Entry 8IQF (electron microscopy, 4.60 A resolution (low resolution: residue-level contacts below are approximate; hydrogen-bond / salt-bridge calls are withheld)); this record covers chains F and G of the 10 polymer chains in the assembly.

# Chain F
Protein: Chromatin assembly factor 1 subunit A
Source organism: Homo sapiens
UniProt: Q13111 (CAF1A_HUMAN); residue numbers follow UniProt; this construct covers 1-956
Chain sequence (956 residues; numbered 1 to 956; the number before each row is that of its first residue):
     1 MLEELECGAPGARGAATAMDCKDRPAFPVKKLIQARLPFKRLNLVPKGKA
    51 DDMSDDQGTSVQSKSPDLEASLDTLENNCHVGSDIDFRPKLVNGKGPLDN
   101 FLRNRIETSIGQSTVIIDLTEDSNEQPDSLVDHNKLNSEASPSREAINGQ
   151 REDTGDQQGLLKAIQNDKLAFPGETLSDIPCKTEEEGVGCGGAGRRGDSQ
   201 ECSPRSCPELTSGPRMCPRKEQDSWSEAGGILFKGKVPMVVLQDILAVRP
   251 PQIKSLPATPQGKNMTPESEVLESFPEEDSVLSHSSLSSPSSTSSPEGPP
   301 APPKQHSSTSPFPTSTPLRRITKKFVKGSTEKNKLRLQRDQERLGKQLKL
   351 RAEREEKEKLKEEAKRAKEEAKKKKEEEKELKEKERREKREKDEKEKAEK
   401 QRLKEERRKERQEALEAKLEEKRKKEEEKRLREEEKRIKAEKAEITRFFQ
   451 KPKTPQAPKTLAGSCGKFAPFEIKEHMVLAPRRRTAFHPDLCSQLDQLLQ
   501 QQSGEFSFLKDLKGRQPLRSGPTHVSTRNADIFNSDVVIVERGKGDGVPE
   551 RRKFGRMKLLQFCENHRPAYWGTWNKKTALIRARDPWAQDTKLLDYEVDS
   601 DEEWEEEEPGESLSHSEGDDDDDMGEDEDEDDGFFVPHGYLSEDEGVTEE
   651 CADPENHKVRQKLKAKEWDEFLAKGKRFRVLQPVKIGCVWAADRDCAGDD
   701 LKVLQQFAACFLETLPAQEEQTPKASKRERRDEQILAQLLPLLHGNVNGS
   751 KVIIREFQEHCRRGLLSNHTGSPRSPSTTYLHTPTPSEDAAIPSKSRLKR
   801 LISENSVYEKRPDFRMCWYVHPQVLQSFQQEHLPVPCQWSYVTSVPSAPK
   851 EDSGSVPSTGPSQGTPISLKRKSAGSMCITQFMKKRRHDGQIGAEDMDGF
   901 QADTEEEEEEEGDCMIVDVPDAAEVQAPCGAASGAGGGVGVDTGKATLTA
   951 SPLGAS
Unresolved in the structure: 1-490, 500-547, 714-956
UniProt features mapped onto this chain:
  - region: Ser-642 to Phe-678 (Necessary for homodimerization and competence for chromatin assembly)
  - motif: Phe-233 to Leu-246 (PxVxL motif)
  - modified residue: Ser-65 (Phosphoserine), Ser-123 (Phosphoserine), Ser-138 (Phosphoserine), Ser-141 (Phosphoserine), Ser-143 (Phosphoserine), Ser-206 (Phosphoserine), Ser-224 (Phosphoserine), Ser-310 (Phosphoserine), Thr-722 (Phosphothreonine), Ser-772 (Phosphoserine), Ser-775 (Phosphoserine), Ser-803 (Phosphoserine), Thr-865 (Phosphothreonine), Ser-868 (Phosphoserine), Ser-873 (Phosphoserine), Ser-951 (Phosphoserine)
  - cross-link: Lys-182 (Glycyl lysine isopeptide (Lys-Gly) (interchain with G-Cter in SUMO1))
  - mutagenesis: Val-240 (V240E: Abolishes interaction with CBX5; when associated with E-242), Leu-242 (L242E: Abolishes interaction with CBX5; when associated with E-240)

# Chain G
Protein: Chromatin assembly factor 1 subunit B
Source organism: Homo sapiens
UniProt: Q13112 (CAF1B_HUMAN); residue numbers follow UniProt; this construct covers 1-559
Chain sequence (559 residues; numbered 1 to 559; the number before each row is that of its first residue):
     1 MKVITCEIAWHNKEPVYSLDFQHGTAGRIHRLASAGVDTNVRIWKVEKGP
    51 DGKAIVEFLSNLARHTKAVNVVRFSPTGEILASGGDDAVILLWKVNDNKE
   101 PEQIAFQDEDEAQLNKENWTVVKTLRGHLEDVYDICWATDGNLMASASVD
   151 NTAIIWDVSKGQKISIFNEHKSYVQGVTWDPLGQYVATLSCDRVLRVYSI
   201 QKKRVAFNVSKMLSGIGAEGEARSYRMFHDDSMKSFFRRLSFTPDGSLLL
   251 TPAGCVESGENVMNTTYVFSRKNLKRPIAHLPCPGKATLAVRCCPVYFEL
   301 RPVVETGVELMSLPYRLVFAVASEDSVLLYDTQQSFPFGYVSNIHYHTLS
   351 DISWSSDGAFLAISSTDGYCSFVTFEKDELGIPLKEKPVLNMRTPDTAKK
   401 TKSQTHRGSSPGPRPVEGTPASRTQDPSSPGTTPPQARQAPAPTVIRDPP
   451 SITPAVKSPLPGPSEEKTLQPSSQNTKAHPSRRVTLNTLQAWSKTTPRRI
   501 NLTPLKTDTPPSSVPTSVISTPSTEEIQSETPGDAQGSPPELKRPRLDEN
   551 KGGTESLDP
Unresolved in the structure: 98-111, 215-221, 392-559
UniProt features mapped onto this chain:
  - modified residue: Thr-394 (Phosphothreonine), Ser-409 (Phosphoserine), Thr-419 (Phosphothreonine), Ser-429 (Phosphoserine), Thr-433 (Phosphothreonine), Ser-458 (Phosphoserine), Lys-494 (N6-acetyllysine), Thr-495 (Phosphothreonine), Thr-509 (Phosphothreonine), Thr-521 (Phosphothreonine), Thr-531 (Phosphothreonine), Ser-538 (Phosphoserine)

# How chain F and chain G interact
Pairs across the interface - 7 pairs, chain F then chain G:
  Gln-682(F) / Asn-343(G)
  Pro-683(F) / Asn-343(G)
  Val-684(F) / Ser-342(G)
  Val-684(F) / Asn-343(G)
  Ile-686(F) / Tyr-340(G)
  Val-689(F) / Phe-338(G)
  Cys-710(F) / His-280(G)
Other interface residues (no listed pair), chain F (10 interface residues in all): Gly-687, Ala-708, Ala-709, Leu-712
Other interface residues (no listed pair), chain G (8 interface residues in all): Ile-278, Pro-282, Phe-336

# Overview
The interface between chain F and chain G involves 10 residues on one side and 8 on the other. UniProt lists 2
mutagenesis sites on chain F.
Here chain F is Chromatin assembly factor 1 subunit A and chain G is Chromatin assembly factor 1 subunit B,
both from Homo sapiens. Entry 8IQF (Cryo-EM structure of the dimeric human CAF1-H3-H4 complex) was determined
by electron microscopy, deposited together with 7Y5K, 7Y5L, 7Y5O, 7Y5U, 7Y5V, 7Y5W and 4 further entries.
